PDB entry 3ANP | X-ray diffraction, 1.95 A resolution | chains C and D

Chain C (and D):
Molecule: Transcriptional repressor, TetR family
From: Thermus thermophilus
Notes: chain D of this document is another copy of the same molecule, construct and numbering; everything in this record applies to it too
Reference sequence: Q5SM42 (Q5SM42_THET8); residues 1-204 here correspond to UniProt positions 2-205 (UniProt number = residue number + 1)
Amino-acid sequence (204 residues; each row starts with the number of its first residue):
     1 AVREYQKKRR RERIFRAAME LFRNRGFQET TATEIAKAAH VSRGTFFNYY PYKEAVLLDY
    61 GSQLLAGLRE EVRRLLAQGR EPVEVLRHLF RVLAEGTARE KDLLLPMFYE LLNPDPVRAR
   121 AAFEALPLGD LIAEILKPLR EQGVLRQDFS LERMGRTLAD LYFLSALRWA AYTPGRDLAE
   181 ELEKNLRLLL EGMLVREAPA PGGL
Not modelled in the structure: 1, 202-204 (chain D: 1-8, 204)
Modified positions: Mse19, Mse107, Mse154, Mse193 (selenomethionine; parent Met)
Small-molecule neighbours: dodecyl-coa (DCC): Gly61, Leu64, Leu65, Leu68, Mse107, Phe108, Leu111, Leu112, Ala119, Arg120, Phe123, Leu126, Leu128, Arg156, Ala159, Asp160, Tyr162, Phe163

Chain C / chain D interface:
Residue-residue contacts (88; chain C residue first):
  Tyr109(C) with Leu112(D); Pro114(D)
  Leu111(C) with Tyr172(D)
  Leu112(C) with Tyr109(D), hydrogen bond (backbone-side chain); Leu112(D), hydrophobic; Tyr172(D), hydrogen bond (backbone-side chain)
  Asn113(C) with Tyr172(D), hydrogen bond (backbone-side chain)
  Pro114(C) with Tyr109(D)
  Pro116(C) with Tyr172(D), hydrophobic
  Ala119(C) with Tyr172(D), hydrophobic
  Phe123(C) with Arg168(D)
  Leu136(C) with Mse193(D), hydrophobic
  Gly143(C) with Val195(D)
  Val144(C) with Leu194(D); Val195(D), hydrogen bond (backbone-backbone)
  Leu145(C) with Mse193(D), hydrophobic; Val195(D)
  Arg146(C) with Arg187(D); Leu188(D); Glu191(D), salt bridge; Gly192(D), hydrogen bond (side chain-backbone); Mse193(D), hydrogen bond (backbone-backbone); Val195(D)
  Asp148(C) with Arg187(D), salt bridge
  Phe149(C) with Glu180(D); Lys184(D); Leu188(D), hydrophobic
  Arg153(C) with Arg176(D); Glu180(D), salt bridge; Glu181(D), salt bridge; Lys184(D)
  Mse154(C) with Mse193(D)
  Arg156(C) with Arg168(D)
  Thr157(C) with Leu161(D); Lys184(D), hydrogen bond
  Asp160(C) with Leu164(D); Arg168(D), salt bridge
  Leu161(C) with Leu161(D), hydrophobic
  Leu164(C) with Asp160(D); Leu164(D), hydrophobic
  Arg168(C) with Phe123(D); Asp160(D), salt bridge
  Tyr172(C) with Leu112(D), hydrogen bond (side chain-backbone); Asn113(D), hydrogen bond (side chain-backbone); Pro114(D); Pro116(D), hydrophobic; Ala119(D)
  Glu180(C) with Arg153(D), salt bridge
  Glu181(C) with Arg153(D), salt bridge
  Lys184(C) with Phe149(D); Arg153(D); Thr157(D), hydrogen bond
  Arg187(C) with Arg146(D), hydrogen bond (backbone-side chain)
  Leu188(C) with Arg146(D); Phe149(D), hydrophobic; Leu189(D)
  Leu189(C) with Leu188(D); Gly192(D); Mse193(D), hydrogen bond (backbone-backbone)
  Leu190(C) with Gly192(D); Mse193(D), hydrogen bond (backbone-backbone); Leu194(D), hydrogen bond (backbone-backbone)
  Glu191(C) with Arg146(D), salt bridge; Glu191(D); Gly192(D); Arg196(D), hydrogen bond (backbone-side chain)
  Gly192(C) with Arg146(D), hydrogen bond (backbone-side chain); Leu189(D); Leu190(D); Glu191(D); Gly192(D)
  Mse193(C) with Leu145(D); Arg146(D), hydrogen bond (backbone-backbone); Mse154(D); Leu189(D), hydrogen bond (backbone-backbone); Leu190(D), hydrogen bond (backbone-backbone)
  Leu194(C) with Val144(D); Leu190(D), hydrogen bond (backbone-backbone); Arg196(D), hydrogen bond (backbone-side chain)
  Val195(C) with Val144(D), hydrogen bond (backbone-backbone); Leu145(D); Arg146(D); Arg196(D), hydrogen bond (backbone-side chain)
  Arg196(C) with Glu191(D), hydrogen bond (side chain-backbone); Leu194(D), hydrogen bond (side chain-backbone); Val195(D), hydrogen bond (side chain-backbone); Arg196(D)
  Glu197(C) with Ala198(D)
Interface residues without a listed pair, chain C (41 interface residues in all): Phe163, Leu167, Ala171
Interface residues without a listed pair, chain D (42 interface residues in all): Leu111, Leu136, Gly143, Asp148, Phe163, Leu167, Ala171, Ala200

In short:
41 residues of chain C face 42 of chain D across their interface; the contacts include 26 hydrogen bonds and 9
salt bridges. Polar contacts include Arg146(C)-Glu191(D), Asp148(C)-Arg187(D) and Arg153(C)-Glu180(D). Ligands
of chain C: dodecyl-coa.
Both chains are Transcriptional repressor, TetR family (Thermus thermophilus). Entry 3ANP (Crystal structure
of Thermus thermophilus FadR, a TetR familly transcriptional repressor, in complex with lauroyl-CoA) was
determined by X-ray diffraction (same publication as 3ANG).
